PDB entry 8JF2 | electron microscopy, 3.50 A resolution | chains B and G of the 8 polymer chains in the assembly

Chain B:
Protein: Teichoic acid D-alanyltransferase
Organism: Streptococcus thermophilus LMG 18311
Notes: EC 2.3.1.-
Reference sequence: Q5M4V4 (DLTB_STRT2); residue numbers follow UniProt; this construct covers 1-415
Chain sequence (440 residues; each row starts with the number of its first residue; numbers below 1 keep their minus sign (Met-24 is residue -24)):
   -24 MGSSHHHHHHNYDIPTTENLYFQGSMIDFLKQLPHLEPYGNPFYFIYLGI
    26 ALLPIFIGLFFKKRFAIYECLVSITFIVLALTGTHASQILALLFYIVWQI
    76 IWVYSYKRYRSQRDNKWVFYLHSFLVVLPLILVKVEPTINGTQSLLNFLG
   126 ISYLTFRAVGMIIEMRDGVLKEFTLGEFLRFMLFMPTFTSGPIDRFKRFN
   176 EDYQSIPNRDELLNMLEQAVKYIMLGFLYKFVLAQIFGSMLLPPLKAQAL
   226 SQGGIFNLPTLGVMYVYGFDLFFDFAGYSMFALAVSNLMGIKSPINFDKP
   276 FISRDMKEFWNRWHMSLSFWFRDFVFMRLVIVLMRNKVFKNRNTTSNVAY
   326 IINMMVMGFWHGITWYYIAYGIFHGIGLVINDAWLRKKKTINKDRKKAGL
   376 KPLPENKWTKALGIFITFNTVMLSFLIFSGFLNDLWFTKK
Not modelled in the structure: -24 to -4
Differences from the reference sequence: initiating methionine (-24); expression tag (-23 to 0)
Ligand contacts:
  - diacyl glycerol (DGA): Leu8, Tyr43, Leu46, Ile49, Thr50, Val53, Leu54, Leu68
  - phosphatidylglycerol (PGT; (1S)-2-{[{[(2R)-2,3-dihydroxypropyl]oxy}(hydroxy)phosphoryl]oxy}-1-[(palmitoyloxy)methyl]ethyl stearate), molecule 1: Leu28, Ile32, Phe36
  - phosphatidylglycerol (PGT), molecule 2: Phe94, Tyr95, Ser98, Phe99, Val102, Leu105, Ile106, Lys109, Val110, Phe131, Val134, Ile138, Arg141, Trp295, Val300, Arg303, Val331, Phe334, Trp335, Ile338
Curated features (UniProtKB/Swiss-Prot):
  - active site: His336
  - mutagenesis: Val305 to Ile306 (Reduced binding to DltC), Val305 (V305D: Reduced binding to DltC)
Reported in the primary citation:
  - mutagenesis - I42R, L46R, M199A, L200R: decreased growth
  - catalytic residues: His289, His336 (citing earlier work)

Chain G:
Protein: D-alanyl carrier protein
Organism: Streptococcus thermophilus LMG 18311
Reference sequence: Q5M4V3 (DLTC_STRT2); numbering as in UniProt (aligned over 1-79)
Chain sequence (79 residues; numbered 1 to 79; the number before each row is that of its first residue):
     1 MDVKAEVIEIIDELFMEDVSDMMDEDLFDAGVLDSMGTVELIVELESRFD
    51 IRVPVSEFGRDDWNTANKIVEGVTELRNA
Curated features (UniProtKB/Swiss-Prot):
  - modified residue: Ser35 (O-(pantetheine 4'-phosphoryl)serine)
  - mutagenesis: Ser35 (S35A: Does not affect binding to DltC), Val39 (V39D/R: Reduced binding to DltB)
Reported in the primary citation:
  - post-translational modification sites: Ser35 (citing earlier work)

Chain B / chain G interface:
Residue-residue contacts (20; chain B residue first):
  Asp142(B) with Ser56(G)
  Val144(B) with Pro54(G), hydrophobic; Ser56(G)
  Lys146(B) with Ala79(G)
  Asp298(B) with Val55(G); Ser56(G)
  Phe299(B) with Ser56(G)
  Met302(B) with Val39(G), hydrophobic
  Ile306(B) with Val39(G), hydrophobic; Val55(G), hydrophobic
  Met309(B) with Val39(G), hydrophobic; Glu40(G); Val43(G)
  Arg310(B) with Val43(G); Arg52(G)
  Arg317(B) with Met36(G), hydrogen bond (side chain-backbone); Gly37(G), hydrogen bond (side chain-backbone); Val39(G); Glu40(G), salt bridge
  Ser321(B) with Met36(G)
Also at the interface, not in a pair above, chain B (12 interface residues in all): Arg170
Also at the interface, not in a pair above, chain G (12 interface residues in all): Thr38, Phe58

Summary:
The chain B/chain G interface involves 12 residues from each chain; the contacts include 2 hydrogen bonds and
1 salt bridge. Polar pairs include Arg317(B)-Glu40(G), Arg317(B)-Met36(G) and Arg317(B)-Gly37(G). Bound to
chain B: diacyl glycerol and phosphatidylglycerol. From the paper: catalytic residues His289(B) and His336(B);
I42R, L46R and M199A of chain B, among others, reduce growth.
Chain B is Teichoic acid D-alanyltransferase and chain G is D-alanyl carrier protein, both from Streptococcus
thermophilus LMG 18311; the structure, Cryo-EM structure of tetrameric DltB/DltC complex, was determined by
electron microscopy, deposited together with 8JES and 8JEM.
